Entry 9ISN (electron microscopy, 2.97 A resolution); this record covers chains C and F of the 7 polymer chains in the assembly.

== Chain C ==
Name: DNA-directed RNA polymerase subunit beta
Organism: Streptomyces coelicolor A3(2)
Notes: EC 2.7.7.6
UniProt: Q9L0L0 (RPOB_STRCO); residue numbers follow UniProt; this construct covers 1-1161
Chain sequence (1161 residues; numbered 1 to 1161; the number before each row is that of its first residue):
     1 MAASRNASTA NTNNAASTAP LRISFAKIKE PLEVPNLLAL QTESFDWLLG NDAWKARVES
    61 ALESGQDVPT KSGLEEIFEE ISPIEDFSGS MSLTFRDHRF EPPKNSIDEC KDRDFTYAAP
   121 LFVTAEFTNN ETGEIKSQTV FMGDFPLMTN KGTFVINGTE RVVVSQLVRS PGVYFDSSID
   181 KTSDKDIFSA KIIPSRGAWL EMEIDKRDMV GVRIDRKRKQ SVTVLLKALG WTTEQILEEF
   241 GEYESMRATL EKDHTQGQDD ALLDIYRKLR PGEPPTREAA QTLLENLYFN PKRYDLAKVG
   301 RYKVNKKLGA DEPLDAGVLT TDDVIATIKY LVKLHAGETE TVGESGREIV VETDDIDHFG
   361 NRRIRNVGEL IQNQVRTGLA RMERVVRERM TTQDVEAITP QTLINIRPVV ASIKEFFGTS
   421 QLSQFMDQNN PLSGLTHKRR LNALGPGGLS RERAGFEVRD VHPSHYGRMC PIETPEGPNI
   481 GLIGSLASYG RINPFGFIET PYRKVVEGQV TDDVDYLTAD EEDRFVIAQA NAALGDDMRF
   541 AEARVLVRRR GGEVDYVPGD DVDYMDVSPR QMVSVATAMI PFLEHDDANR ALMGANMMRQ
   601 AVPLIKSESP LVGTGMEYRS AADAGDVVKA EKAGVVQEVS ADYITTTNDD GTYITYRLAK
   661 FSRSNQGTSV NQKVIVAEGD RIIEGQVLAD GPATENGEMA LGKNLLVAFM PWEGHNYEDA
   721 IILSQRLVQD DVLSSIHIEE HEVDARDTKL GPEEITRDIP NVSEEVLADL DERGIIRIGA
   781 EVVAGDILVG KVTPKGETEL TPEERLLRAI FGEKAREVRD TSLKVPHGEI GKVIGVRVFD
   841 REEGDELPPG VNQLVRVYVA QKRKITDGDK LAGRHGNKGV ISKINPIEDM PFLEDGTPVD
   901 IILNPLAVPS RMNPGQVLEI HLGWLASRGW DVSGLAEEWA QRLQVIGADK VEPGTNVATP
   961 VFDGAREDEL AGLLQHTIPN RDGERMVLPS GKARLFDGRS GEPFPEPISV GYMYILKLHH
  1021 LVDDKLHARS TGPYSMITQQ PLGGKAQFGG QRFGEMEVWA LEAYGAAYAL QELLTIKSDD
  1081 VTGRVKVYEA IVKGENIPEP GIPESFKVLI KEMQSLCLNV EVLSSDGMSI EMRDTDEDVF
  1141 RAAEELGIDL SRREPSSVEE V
Not modelled in the structure: 1-15, 1132-1161

== Chain F ==
Name: ECF sigma factor
Organism: Streptomyces coelicolor A3(2)
UniProt: Q9L0I8 (Q9L0I8_STRCO); numbering as in UniProt (aligned over 1-195)
Chain sequence (195 residues; each row starts with the number of its first residue):
     1 MRDDDAPPDQ GTVGGLVHRA VDGDEQATHD LLAHVHPLAL RYCRTRLSRL PGDARHFVED
    61 LAQEVCVAVL LALPRYKDTG RPFEAFVFAI AAHKVADLQR AAMRHPGSTA VPSDEMPERP
   121 DDSLGPEERA LLNSDAAWAK KLLANLPENQ RELLLLRIAV GLTAEETGQM LGMSPGAVRV
   181 AQHRALSRLR ALAEQ
Not modelled in the structure: 1-11, 125-195

== How chain C and chain F interact ==
Contacting residue pairs (17; chain C residue first):
  R384(C) with R49(F); L50(F)
  G1032(C) with L124(F)
  P1033(C) with L124(F)
  Y1034(C) with P120(F); D121(F), hydrogen bond (backbone-backbone); L124(F), hydrogen bond (backbone-backbone)
  S1035(C) with M116(F), hydrogen bond (side chain-backbone); D121(F)
  M1036(C) with E115(F); R119(F); P120(F); D121(F)
  I1037(C) with E115(F); M116(F), hydrophobic
  Q1039(C) with D121(F)
  L1042(C) with P117(F)
Interface residues without a listed pair, chain C (11 interface residues in all): E388, T1038
Interface residues without a listed pair, chain F (12 interface residues in all): R46, P51, E118

== Overview ==
11 residues of chain C and 12 residues of chain F are in contact; the contacts include 3 hydrogen bonds. Polar
pairs include S1035(C)-M116(F), Y1034(C)-D121(F) and Y1034(C)-L124(F).
Chain C is DNA-directed RNA polymerase subunit beta and chain F is ECF sigma factor, both from Streptomyces
coelicolor A3(2); the structure, Cryo-EM structure of Streptomyces coelicolor sigma factor shbA transcription
initiation complex, was determined by electron microscopy together with 9M84 from the same study.
